Entry 4V5V (X-ray diffraction, 3.60 A resolution); this record covers chains AE and AK of the 11 polymer chains in the assembly.

[Chain AE]
Protein: Respiratory syncytial virus nucleocapsid protein
From: Human respiratory syncytial virus
Reference sequence: Q4KRW9 (Q4KRW9_HRSV); numbering as in UniProt (aligned over 1-375)
Chain sequence (375 residues; numbered 1 to 375; the number before each row is that of its first residue):
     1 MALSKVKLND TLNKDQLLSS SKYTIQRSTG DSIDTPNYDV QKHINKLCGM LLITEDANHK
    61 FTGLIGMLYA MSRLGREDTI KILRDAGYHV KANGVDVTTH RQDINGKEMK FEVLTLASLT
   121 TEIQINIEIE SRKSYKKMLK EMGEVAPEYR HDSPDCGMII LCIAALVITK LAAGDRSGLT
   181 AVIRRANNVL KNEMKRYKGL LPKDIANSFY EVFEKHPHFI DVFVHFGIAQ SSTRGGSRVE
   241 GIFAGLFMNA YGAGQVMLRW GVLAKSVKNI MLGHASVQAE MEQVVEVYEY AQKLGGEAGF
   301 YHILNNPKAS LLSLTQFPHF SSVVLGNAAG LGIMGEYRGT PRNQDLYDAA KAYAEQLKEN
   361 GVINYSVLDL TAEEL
Curated features (UniProtKB/Swiss-Prot):
  - region: Arg338 to Asn364 (Interaction with the phosphoprotein)
  - modified residue: Tyr38 (Phosphotyrosine)

[Chain AK]
Molecule: 70-nt RNA strand
From: Escherichia coli
Sequence (70 nucleotides; numbered 1 to 70; the number before each row is that of its first residue):
     1 CCCCCCCCCC CCCCCCCCCC CCCCCCCCCC CCCCCCCCCC CCCCCCCCCC CCCCCCCCCC
    61 CCCCCCCCCC

[Chain AE / chain AK interface]
Contacting residue pairs - 36 pairs, chain AE then chain AK:
  Thr169(AE) - C35(AK)  base contact
  Lys170(AE) - C33(AK)  phosphate contact
  Lys170(AE) - C34(AK)  salt bridge to the phosphate
  Lys170(AE) - C35(AK)  base contact
  Ala172(AE) - C31(AK)  hydrogen bond to the sugar
  Ala173(AE) - C31(AK)  base contact
  Ala173(AE) - C32(AK)  sugar contact
  Ala181(AE) - C34(AK)  phosphate contact
  Arg184(AE) - C34(AK)  salt bridge to the phosphate
  Arg184(AE) - C35(AK)  salt bridge to the phosphate
  Arg185(AE) - C35(AK)  base contact
  Arg185(AE) - C36(AK)  salt bridge to the phosphate
  Val189(AE) - C36(AK)  sugar contact
  Gly241(AE) - C36(AK)  base contact
  Ile242(AE) - C36(AK)  base contact
  Gly245(AE) - C36(AK)  base contact
  Asn249(AE) - C35(AK)  base contact
  Asn249(AE) - C36(AK)  sugar contact
  Gly254(AE) - C31(AK)  phosphate contact
  Gly254(AE) - C32(AK)  phosphate contact
  Gln255(AE) - C32(AK)  phosphate contact
  Val256(AE) - C32(AK)  phosphate contact
  Val256(AE) - C33(AK)  base contact
  Trp260(AE) - C33(AK)  base contact
  His302(AE) - C30(AK)  sugar contact
  Ser313(AE) - C30(AK)  phosphate contact
  Ser313(AE) - C31(AK)  hydrogen bond to the phosphate
  Leu314(AE) - C31(AK)  phosphate contact
  Thr315(AE) - C30(AK)  phosphate contact
  Thr315(AE) - C31(AK)  hydrogen bond to the phosphate
  Ile333(AE) - C33(AK)  base contact
  Gly335(AE) - C33(AK)  hydrogen bond to the sugar
  Glu336(AE) - C33(AK)  hydrogen bond to the sugar
  Tyr337(AE) - C32(AK)  hydrogen bond to the phosphate
  Tyr337(AE) - C33(AK)  sugar contact
  Arg338(AE) - C32(AK)  sugar contact
Other interface residues (no listed pair), chain AE (31 interface residues in all): Asn188, Arg238, Leu246, Ser310, Gly339, Arg342
Other interface residues (no listed pair), chain AK (8 interface residues in all): C29

[Overview]
Chain AE and chain AK form an interface of 31 and 8 residues respectively; the contacts include 6 hydrogen
bonds and 4 salt bridges. Polar pairs include Ala172(AE)-C31(AK), Gly335(AE)-C33(AK) and Glu336(AE)-C33(AK).
Chain AE is Respiratory syncytial virus nucleocapsid protein (Human respiratory syncytial virus) and chain AK
is a 70-nt RNA strand (Escherichia coli); the structure, Structure of respiratory syncytial virus nucleocapsid
protein, P1 crystal form, was determined by X-ray diffraction, deposited together with 2YHM.
